5TEZ - chains A and B of the 5 polymer chains in the assembly; structure by X-ray diffraction, 1.70 A resolution.

[Chain A]
Name: HLA class I histocompatibility antigen, A-2 alpha chain
Source organism: Homo sapiens
UniProtKB: P01892 (1A02_HUMAN); residues 1-275 here correspond to UniProt positions 25-299 (UniProt number = residue number + 24)
Chain sequence (275 residues; row label = number of the first residue in the row):
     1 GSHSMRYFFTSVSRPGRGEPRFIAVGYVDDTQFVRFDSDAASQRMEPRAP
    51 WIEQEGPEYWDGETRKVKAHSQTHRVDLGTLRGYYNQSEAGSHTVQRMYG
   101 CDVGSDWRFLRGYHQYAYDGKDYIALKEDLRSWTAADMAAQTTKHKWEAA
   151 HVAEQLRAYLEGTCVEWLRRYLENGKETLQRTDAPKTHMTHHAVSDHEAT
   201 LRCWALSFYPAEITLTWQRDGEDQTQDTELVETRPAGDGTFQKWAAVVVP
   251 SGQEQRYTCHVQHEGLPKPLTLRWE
Disulfides: Cys-101/Cys-164, Cys-203/Cys-259
What the authors report for this chain:
  - conformationally variable residues (side-chain flip): Gln-155

[Chain B]
Name: Beta-2-microglobulin
Source organism: Homo sapiens
UniProtKB: P61769 (B2MG_HUMAN); residues 0-99 here correspond to UniProt positions 20-119 (UniProt number = residue number + 20)
Chain sequence (100 residues; each row starts with the number of its first residue; numbering starts at 0):
     0 AIQRTPKIQVYSRHPAENGKSNFLNCYVSGFHPSDIEVDLLKNGERIEKV
    50 EHSDLSFSKDWSFYLLYYTEFTPTEKDEYACRVNHVTLSQPKIVKWDRDM
Disulfides: Cys-25/Cys-80
Curated features (UniProtKB/Swiss-Prot):
  - modified residue: Gln-2 (Pyrrolidone carboxylic acid)
  - glycosylation: Ile-1 (N-linked (Glc) (glycation) isoleucine), Lys-19 (N-linked (Glc) (glycation) lysine), Lys-41 (N-linked (Glc) (glycation) lysine), Lys-48 (N-linked (Glc) (glycation) lysine), Lys-58 (N-linked (Glc) (glycation) lysine), Lys-91 (N-linked (Glc) (glycation) lysine), Lys-94 (N-linked (Glc) (glycation) lysine)

[Chain A / chain B interface]
Contacting residue pairs - 52 pairs, chain A then chain B:
  Phe-8(A) with Ser-55(B); Phe-56(B), hydrophobic
  Phe-9(A) with Phe-56(B)
  Thr-10(A) with Phe-56(B); Phe-62(B)
  Val-12(A) with Ser-33(B)
  Ile-23(A) with Leu-54(B), hydrophobic
  Val-25(A) with Asp-53(B); Leu-54(B); Ser-55(B)
  Tyr-27(A) with Ser-55(B); Tyr-63(B)
  Gln-32(A) with Asp-53(B), hydrogen bond
  Arg-35(A) with Asp-53(B), salt bridge
  Arg-48(A) with Asp-53(B), salt bridge
  Gln-96(A) with His-31(B), hydrogen bond; Phe-56(B); Trp-60(B), hydrogen bond (side chain-backbone); Phe-62(B)
  Arg-97(A) with Phe-56(B)
  Gln-115(A) with Trp-60(B)
  Tyr-116(A) with Trp-60(B)
  Ala-117(A) with Trp-60(B), hydrophobic
  Asp-119(A) with Ile-1(B); His-31(B)
  Gly-120(A) with His-31(B)
  Asp-122(A) with Trp-60(B), hydrogen bond
  Thr-190(A) with Asp-98(B), hydrogen bond
  His-192(A) with Asp-98(B), salt bridge
  Arg-202(A) with Asp-98(B), salt bridge
  Trp-204(A) with Asp-98(B), hydrogen bond; Met-99(B)
  Val-231(A) with Gln-8(B)
  Glu-232(A) with Lys-6(B), salt bridge; Gln-8(B), hydrogen bond (backbone-side chain); Tyr-26(B), hydrogen bond; Ser-28(B), hydrogen bond
  Arg-234(A) with Gln-8(B), hydrogen bond; Tyr-10(B); Met-99(B), hydrogen bond (side chain-backbone)
  Pro-235(A) with Tyr-10(B), hydrogen bond (backbone-side chain); Asn-24(B); Tyr-26(B)
  Ala-236(A) with Arg-12(B); Asn-24(B), hydrogen bond (backbone-side chain)
  Gly-237(A) with Arg-12(B)
  Asp-238(A) with Arg-12(B); His-13(B)
  Gln-242(A) with Tyr-10(B); Ser-11(B), hydrogen bond (side chain-backbone); Arg-12(B), hydrogen bond (side chain-backbone)
  Trp-244(A) with Met-99(B), hydrogen bond (side chain-backbone)
Interface residues without a listed pair, chain A (34 interface residues in all): Thr-94, Met-98, Thr-233
Interface residues without a listed pair, chain B (22 interface residues in all): Leu-65

[Overview]
34 residues of chain A face 22 of chain B across their interface, with 16 hydrogen bonds and 5 salt bridges.
Polar pairs include Arg-35(A)/Asp-53(B), Arg-48(A)/Asp-53(B) and His-192(A)/Asp-98(B). The paper reports
conformational variability at Gln-155(A).
Here chain A is HLA class I histocompatibility antigen, A-2 alpha chain and chain B is Beta-2-microglobulin,
both from Homo sapiens. Entry 5TEZ (TCR F50 recgonizing M1-HLA-A2) was determined by X-ray diffraction.
